Entry 9JK9 (electron microscopy, 2.20 A resolution); this record covers chains A and D of the 6 polymer chains in the assembly.

== Chain A (and D) ==
Protein: Vang-like protein 1
Source organism: Homo sapiens
Notes: chain D of this document is another copy of the same molecule, construct and numbering; everything in this record applies to it too
UniProt: Q8TAA9 (VANG1_HUMAN); residue numbers follow UniProt; this construct covers 1-524
Chain sequence (530 residues; each row starts with the number of its first residue; numbers below 1 keep their minus sign (Gly-5 is residue -5)):
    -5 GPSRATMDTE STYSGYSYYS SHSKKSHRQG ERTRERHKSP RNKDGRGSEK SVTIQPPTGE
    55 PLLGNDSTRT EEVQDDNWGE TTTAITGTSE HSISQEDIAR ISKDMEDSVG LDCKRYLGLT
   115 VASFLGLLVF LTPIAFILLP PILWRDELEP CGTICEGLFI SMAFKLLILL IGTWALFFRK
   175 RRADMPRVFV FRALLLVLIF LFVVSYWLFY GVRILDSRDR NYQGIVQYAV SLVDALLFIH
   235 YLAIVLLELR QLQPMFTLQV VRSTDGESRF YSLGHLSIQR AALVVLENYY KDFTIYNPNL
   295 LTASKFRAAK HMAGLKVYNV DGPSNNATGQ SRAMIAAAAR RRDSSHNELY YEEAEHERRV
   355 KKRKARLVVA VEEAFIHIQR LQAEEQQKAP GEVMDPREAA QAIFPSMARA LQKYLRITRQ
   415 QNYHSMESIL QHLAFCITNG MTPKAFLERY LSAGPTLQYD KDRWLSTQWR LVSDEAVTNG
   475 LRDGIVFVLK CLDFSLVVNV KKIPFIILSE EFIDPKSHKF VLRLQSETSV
Not modelled in the structure: -5 to 113, 309-326, 376-385, 520-524
Sequence notes: expression tag (-5 to 0)
Cystine bridges: Cys145-Cys149
Reported in the primary citation:
  - disease-associated variants - I136N, F153S, R274Q, F440V: decreased stability (proposed by the authors, not directly observed)

== Interface between chain A and chain D ==
Residue-residue contacts - 10 pairs, chain A then chain D:
  His340(A) with His340(D), hydrogen bond; Glu342(D); Tyr345(D); Glu346(D), salt bridge
  Glu342(A) with His340(D)
  Tyr345(A) with His340(D); Tyr345(D), hydrophobic; Glu349(D), hydrogen bond
  Glu346(A) with His340(D), salt bridge
  Glu349(A) with Tyr345(D), hydrogen bond

== In short ==
The chain A/chain D interface involves 5 residues from each chain; the contacts include 3 hydrogen bonds and 2
salt bridges. Polar pairs include His340(A)-Glu346(D), His340(A)-His340(D) and Tyr345(A)-Glu349(D). The paper
reports that I136N, F153S and R274Q of chain A, among others, reduce stability.
Both chains are Vang-like protein 1 (Homo sapiens). Entry 9JK9 (Human VANGL1 in complex with a PK1 peptide
(residues 745-790)) was determined by electron microscopy (same publication as 9JK6, 9JK7, 9JK8 and 9JKA).
